7EG4 - chains C and B of the 4 polymer chains in the assembly; structure by electron microscopy, 3.20 A resolution.

== Chain C ==
Name: cGMP-inhibited 3', 5'-cyclic phosphodiesterase A
From: Homo sapiens
Notes: EC 3.1.4.17
Reference sequence: Q14432 (PDE3A_HUMAN); numbering as in UniProt (aligned over 669-1102)
Sequence (434 residues; each row starts with the number of its first residue):
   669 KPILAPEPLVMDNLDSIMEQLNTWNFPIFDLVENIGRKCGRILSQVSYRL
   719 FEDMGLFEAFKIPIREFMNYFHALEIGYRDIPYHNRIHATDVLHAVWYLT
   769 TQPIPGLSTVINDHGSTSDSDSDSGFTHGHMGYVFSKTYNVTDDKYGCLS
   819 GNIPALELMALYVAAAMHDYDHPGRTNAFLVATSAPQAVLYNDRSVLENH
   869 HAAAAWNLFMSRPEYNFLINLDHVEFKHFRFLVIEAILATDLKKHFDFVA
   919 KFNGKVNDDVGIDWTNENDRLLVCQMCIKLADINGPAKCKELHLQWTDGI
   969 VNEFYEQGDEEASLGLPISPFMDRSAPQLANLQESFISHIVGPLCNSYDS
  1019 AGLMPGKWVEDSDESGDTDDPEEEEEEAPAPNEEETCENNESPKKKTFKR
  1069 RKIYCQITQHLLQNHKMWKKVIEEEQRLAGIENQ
Not modelled in the structure: 779-799, 1029-1069
Bound ions: Mg2+: D837, D950
Ligand contacts: Parvine (J36): Y751, T844, L910, I951, G953, P954, H961, W964, T965, I968, F972, L1000, Q1001, F1004
From the paper describing this entry:
  - binding site for Parvine: Y751, H961, L1000, Q1001, F1004
  - catalytic residues: H752 (citing earlier work)

== Chain B ==
Name: Schlafen family member 12
From: Homo sapiens
Reference sequence: Q8IYM2 (SLN12_HUMAN); numbering as in UniProt (aligned over 2-568)
Sequence (567 residues; numbered 2 to 568; the number before each row is that of its first residue):
     2 NISVDLETNYAELVLDVGRVTLGENSRKKMKDCKLRKKQNESVSRAMCAL
    52 LNSGGGVIKAEIENEDYSYTKDGIGLDLENSFSNILLFVPEYLDFMQNGN
   102 YFLIFVKSWSLNTSGLRITTLSSNLYKRDITSAKVMNATAALEFLKDMKK
   152 TRGRLYLRPELLAKRPCVDIQEENNMKALAGVFFDRTELDRKEKLTFTES
   202 THVEIKNFSTERLLQRIKEILPQYVSAFANTDGGYLFIGLNEDKEIIGFK
   252 AEMSDLDDLEREIEKSIRKMPVHHFCMEKKKINYSCKFLGVYDKGSLCGY
   302 VCALRVERFCCAVFAKEPDSWHVKDNRVMQLTRKEWIQFMVEAEPKFSSA
   352 YEEVISQINTSLPAPHSWPLLEWQRQRHHCPGLSGRITYTPENLCRKLFL
   402 QHEGLKQLICEEMSSVRKGSLIFSRSWSVDLGLQENHKVLCDALLISQDS
   452 PPVLYTFHMVQDEEFKGYSTQTALTLKQKLAKIGGYTKKVCVMTKIFYLS
   502 PEGMTSCQYDLRSQVIYPESYYFTRRKYLLKALFKALKRLKSLRDQFSFA
   552 ENLYQIIGIDCFQKNDK
Sequence notes: engineered mutation R213 (Lys in Q8IYM2), A351 (Ser in Q8IYM2), S415 (Asp in Q8IYM2)
Cystine bridges: C381-C411
Bound ions: Zn2+: H275, C277, C311, C312
From the paper describing this entry:
  - mutagenesis - K213R: abolished signaling (citing earlier work)
  - mutagenesis - K213R: unchanged binding to cGMP-inhibited 3', 5'-cyclic phosphodiesterase A (chain C) (citing earlier work)

== Chain C / chain B interface ==
Pairs across the interface (5; chain C residue first):
  H896(C) with K568(B)
  N934(C) with N566(B)
  E935(C) with D567(B), hydrogen bond (backbone-backbone); K568(B), salt bridge
  N936(C) with K568(B)
Also at the interface, not in a pair above, chain B (4 interface residues in all): F348

== Summary ==
Chain C and chain B each contribute 4 residues to their interface; the contacts include 1 hydrogen bond and 1
salt bridge. Polar contacts include E935(C)-K568(B) and E935(C)-D567(B). Bound to chain C: Parvine. The Mg2+
site is built by D837(C) and D950(C). From the paper: the catalytic residue H752(C); K213R of chain B
abolishes signaling.
Here chain C is cGMP-inhibited 3', 5'-cyclic phosphodiesterase A and chain B is Schlafen family member 12,
both from Homo sapiens. Entry 7EG4 (Cryo-EM structure of nauclefine-induced PDE3A-SLFN12 complex) was
determined by electron microscopy, deposited together with 7EG1 and 7EG0.
